2B2T - chains A and C of the 4 polymer chains in the assembly; structure by X-ray diffraction, 2.45 A resolution.

== Chain A ==
Name: Chromodomain-helicase-DNA-binding protein 1
From: Homo sapiens
Notes: engineered mutation(s): C436M
Reference sequence: O14646 (CHD1_HUMAN); residues 10-185 here correspond to UniProt positions 268-443 (UniProt number = residue number + 258)
Amino-acid sequence (187 residues; row label = number of the first residue in the row):
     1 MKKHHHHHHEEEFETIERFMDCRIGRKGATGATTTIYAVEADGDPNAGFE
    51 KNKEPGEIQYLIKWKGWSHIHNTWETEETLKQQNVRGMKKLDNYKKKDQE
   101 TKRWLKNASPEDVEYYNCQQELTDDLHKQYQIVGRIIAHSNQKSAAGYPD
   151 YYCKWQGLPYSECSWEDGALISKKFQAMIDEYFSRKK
Disordered / not traced: 1-10, 187
Modified residues: Mse1 (selenomethionine); Mse20, Mse88, Mse178 (selenomethionine; parent Met)
Sequence notes: cloning artifact (2-3, 186-187); expression tag (4-9); modified residue (20, 88)

== Chain C ==
Name: Chromodomain-helicase-DNA-binding protein 1
From: Homo sapiens
Reference sequence: O14646 (CHD1_HUMAN); residues 10-115 here correspond to UniProt positions 268-373 (UniProt number = residue number + 258)
Amino-acid sequence (115 residues; row label = number of the first residue in the row):
     1 MKKHHHHHHEEEFETIERFMDCRIGRKGATGATTTIYAVEADGDPNAGFE
    51 KNKEPGEIQYLIKWKGWSHIHNTWETEETLKQQNVRGMKKLDNYKKKDQE
   101 TKRWLKNASPEDVEY
Disordered / not traced: 1-11, 98-115
Modified residues: Mse1 (selenomethionine); Mse20 (selenomethionine; parent Met); Mse88 (selenomethionine; parent Met)
Sequence notes: cloning artifact (2-3); expression tag (4-9); modified residue (20, 88)

== Chain A / chain C interface ==
Pairs across the interface (14; chain A residue first):
  His139(A) - Glu40(C)
  His139(A) - Ala41(C)
  His139(A) - Asp42(C)
  His139(A) - Gly43(C)  hydrogen bond (side chain-backbone)
  His139(A) - Asp44(C)  hydrogen bond (backbone-backbone)
  Ser140(A) - Asp42(C)
  Ser140(A) - Gly43(C)
  Ser140(A) - Asp44(C)
  Asn141(A) - Asp42(C)  hydrogen bond (side chain-backbone)
  Asn141(A) - Gly43(C)
  Asn141(A) - Asp44(C)  hydrogen bond (backbone-backbone)
  Asn141(A) - Pro45(C)
  Trp165(A) - Ala47(C)
  Trp165(A) - Gly48(C)
Other interface residues (no listed pair), chain C (9 interface residues in all): Val39

== Overview ==
4 residues of chain A face 9 of chain C across their interface; the contacts include 4 hydrogen bonds. Polar
pairs include His139(A)-Gly43(C), Asn141(A)-Asp42(C) and His139(A)-Asp44(C).
Here chain A is Chromodomain-helicase-DNA-binding protein 1 and chain C is Chromodomain-helicase-DNA-binding
protein 1, both from Homo sapiens. Entry 2B2T (Tandem chromodomains of human CHD1 complexed with Histone H3
Tail containing trimethyllysine 4 and phosphothreonine 3) was determined by X-ray diffraction (same
publication as 2B2U, 2B2V, 2B2W and 2B2Y).
